9BOV - chains A and J of the 12 polymer chains in the assembly; structure by electron microscopy, 3.00 A resolution.

Chain A (and J):
Name: Molybdopterin oxidoreductase
From: Caldicellulosiruptor saccharolyticus
Notes: chain J of this document is another copy of the same molecule, construct and numbering; everything in this record applies to it too
Reference sequence: A4XH60 (A4XH60_CALS8); numbering as in UniProt (aligned over 1-1178)
Chain sequence (1178 residues; each row starts with the number of its first residue):
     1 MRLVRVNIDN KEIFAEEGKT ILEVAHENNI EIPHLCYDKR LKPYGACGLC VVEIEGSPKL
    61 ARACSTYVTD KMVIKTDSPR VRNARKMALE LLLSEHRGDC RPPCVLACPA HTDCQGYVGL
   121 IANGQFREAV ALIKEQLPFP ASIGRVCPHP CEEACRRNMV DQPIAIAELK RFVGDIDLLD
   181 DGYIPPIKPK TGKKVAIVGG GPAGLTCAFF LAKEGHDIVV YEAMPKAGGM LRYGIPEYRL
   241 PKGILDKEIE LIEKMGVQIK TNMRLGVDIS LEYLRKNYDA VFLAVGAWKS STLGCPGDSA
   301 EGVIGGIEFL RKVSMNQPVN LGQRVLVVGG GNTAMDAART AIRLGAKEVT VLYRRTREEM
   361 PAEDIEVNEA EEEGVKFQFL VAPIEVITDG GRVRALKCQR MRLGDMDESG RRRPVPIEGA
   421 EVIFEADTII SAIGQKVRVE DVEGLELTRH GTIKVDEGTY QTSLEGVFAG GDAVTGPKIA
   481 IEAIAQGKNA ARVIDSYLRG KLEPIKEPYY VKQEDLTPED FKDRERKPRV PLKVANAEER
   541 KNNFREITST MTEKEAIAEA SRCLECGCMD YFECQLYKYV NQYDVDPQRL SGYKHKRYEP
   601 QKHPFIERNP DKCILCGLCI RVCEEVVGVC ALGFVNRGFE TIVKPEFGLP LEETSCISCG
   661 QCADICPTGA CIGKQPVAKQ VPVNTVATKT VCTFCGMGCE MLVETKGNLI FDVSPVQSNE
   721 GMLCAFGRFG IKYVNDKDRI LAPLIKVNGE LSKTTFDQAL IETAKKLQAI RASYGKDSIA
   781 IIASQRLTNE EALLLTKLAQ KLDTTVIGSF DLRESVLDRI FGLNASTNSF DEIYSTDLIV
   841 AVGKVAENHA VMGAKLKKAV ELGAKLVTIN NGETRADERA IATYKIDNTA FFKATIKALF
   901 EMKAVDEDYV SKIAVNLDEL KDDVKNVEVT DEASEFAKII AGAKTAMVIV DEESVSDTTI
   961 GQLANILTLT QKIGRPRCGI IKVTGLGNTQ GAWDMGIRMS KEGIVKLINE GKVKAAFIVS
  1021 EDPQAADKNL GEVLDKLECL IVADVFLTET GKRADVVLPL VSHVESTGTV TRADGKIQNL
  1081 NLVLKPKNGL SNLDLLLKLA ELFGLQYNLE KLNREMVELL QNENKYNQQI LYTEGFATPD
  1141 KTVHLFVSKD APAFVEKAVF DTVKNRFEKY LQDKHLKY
Metal / ion sites: 2Fe-2S cluster Fe: Cys36, Cys47, Cys50, Cys64; 4Fe-4S cluster Fe site 1: His96, Cys100, Cys568, Cys574; 4Fe-4S cluster Fe site 2: Cys104, Cys155, Cys563, Cys566; 4Fe-4S cluster Fe site 3: Cys108, Cys147, Cys151, Lys170; 4Fe-4S cluster Fe site 4: Cys613, Cys616, Cys619, Cys666; 4Fe-4S cluster Fe site 5: Cys623, Cys656, Cys659, Cys662; 4Fe-4S cluster Fe site 6: Cys692, Cys695, Cys699, Cys724
Residues lining bound ligands:
  - FAD (flavin-adenine dinucleotide): Val146, Cys147, Pro148, Val198, Gly199, Gly200, Gly201, Pro202, Ala203, Gly204, Tyr221, Glu222, Ala223, Met224, Gly229, Met230, Leu231, Gly234, Ile235, Arg239, Met263, Arg264, Leu265, Ala284, Val285, Gly286, Ala287, Trp288, Ile307, Leu310, Asn332, Thr333, Asp336, Gln435, Arg438, Asp441, Gly471, Asp472, Ala473, Lys478, Ile479, Ala480, Ala483
  - 2Fe-2S cluster (FES): His34, Leu35, Cys36, Tyr37, Gly45, Ala46, Cys47, Gly48, Leu49, Cys50, Arg62, Cys64
  - 4Fe-4S cluster (SF4), molecule 1: His96, Gly98, Asp99, Cys100, Val511, Cys568, Asp570, Tyr571, Cys574, Leu576, Tyr577, Lys612, Thr668, Gly669
  - 4Fe-4S cluster (SF4), molecule 2: Pro102, Pro103, Cys104, Gln115, Cys155, Arg156, Arg157, Ile164, Ile166, Cys563, Leu564, Glu565, Cys566
  - 4Fe-4S cluster (SF4), molecule 3: Cys108, Pro109, Thr112, Cys114, Tyr117, Leu137, Ile143, Cys147, His149, Pro150, Cys151, Ile166, Ala167, Lys170, Ile481
  - 4Fe-4S cluster (SF4), molecule 4: Ile606, Cys623, Val627, Val629, Ala631, Leu632, Leu651, Cys656, Ile657, Ser658, Cys659, Gly660, Gln661, Cys662
  - 4Fe-4S cluster (SF4), molecule 5: Cys613, Ile614, Leu615, Cys616, Gly617, Leu618, Cys619, Val643, Cys666, Pro667, Thr668, Ala670, Cys671
  - 4Fe-4S cluster (SF4), molecule 6: Cys692, Phe694, Cys695, Met697, Gly698, Cys699, Leu723, Cys724, Phe726, Gly727, Val851

Interface between chain A and chain J:
Pairs across the interface (8; chain A residue first):
  Met263(A) - Tyr273(J)  hydrophobic
  Val267(A) - Ser270(J)  hydrogen bond (backbone-side chain)
  Asp268(A) - Ser270(J)
  Asp268(A) - Tyr273(J)
  Asp268(A) - Lys276(J)  salt bridge
  Ser270(A) - Val267(J)  hydrogen bond (side chain-backbone)
  Tyr273(A) - Met263(J)  hydrophobic
  Tyr273(A) - Asp268(J)
Interface residues without a listed pair, chain A (8 interface residues in all): Ile269, Lys276, Asn277
Interface residues without a listed pair, chain J (8 interface residues in all): Ile269, Asn277

In short:
Chain A and chain J each contribute 8 residues to their interface, with 2 hydrogen bonds and 1 salt bridge.
Polar pairs include Asp268(A)-Lys276(J) and Val267(A)-Ser270(J). Chain A binds 2Fe-2S cluster, 6 copies of
4Fe-4S cluster and flavin-adenine dinucleotide.
Both chains are Molybdopterin oxidoreductase (Caldicellulosiruptor saccharolyticus). Entry 9BOV (Structure of
electron bifurcating Nfn-ABC complexed with NAD from Caldicellulosiruptor saccharolyticus) was determined by
electron microscopy (same publication as 9BP5).
